PDB entry 5TMO | X-ray diffraction, 2.17 A resolution | chains B and D of the 4 polymer chains in the assembly

[Chain B]
Protein: Estrogen receptor
Source organism: Homo sapiens
Notes: fragment: ligand-binding domain
UniProtKB: P03372 (ESR1_HUMAN), isoform P03372-3; residues 298-554 here correspond to UniProt positions 125-381 (UniProt number = residue number - 173)
Sequence (257 residues; each row starts with the number of its first residue):
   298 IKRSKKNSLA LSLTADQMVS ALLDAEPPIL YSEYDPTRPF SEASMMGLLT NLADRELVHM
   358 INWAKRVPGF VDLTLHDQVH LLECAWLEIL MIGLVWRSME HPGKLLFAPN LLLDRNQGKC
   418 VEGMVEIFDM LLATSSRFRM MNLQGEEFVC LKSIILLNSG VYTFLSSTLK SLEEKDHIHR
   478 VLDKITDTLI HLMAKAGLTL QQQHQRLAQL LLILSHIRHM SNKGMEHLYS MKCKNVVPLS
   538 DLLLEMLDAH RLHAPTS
Disordered / not traced: 298-304, 462-466, 549-554
Construct notes: engineered mutation S537 (Tyr364 in P03372)
Small-molecule neighbours: 7M1 (phenyl 4,4''-dihydroxy-[1,1':2',1''-terphenyl]-4'-sulfonate): M342, M343, L346, T347, A350, E353, W383, L384, L387, M388, L391, R394, F404, G415, V418, M421, I424, F425, L428, G521, H524, L525, L540

[Chain D]
Protein: Nuclear receptor coactivator 2
Notes: fragment: Nuclear receptor-interacting peptide
UniProtKB: Q15596 (NCOA2_HUMAN); residue numbers follow UniProt; this construct covers 686-698
Sequence (13 residues; row label = number of the first residue in the row):
   686 KHKILHRLLQ DSS
Disordered / not traced: 686, 698

[How chain B and chain D interact]
Residue-residue contacts - 21 pairs, chain B then chain D:
  I358(B) with L690(D), hydrophobic; L693(D), hydrophobic; L694(D)
  K362(B) with L693(D), hydrogen bond (side chain-backbone); L694(D), hydrogen bond (side chain-backbone); D696(D), hydrogen bond (side chain-backbone)
  F367(B) with L694(D), hydrophobic
  L372(B) with H691(D); Q695(D)
  Q375(B) with L694(D)
  V376(B) with L690(D); H691(D); L694(D), hydrophobic
  L379(B) with L690(D), hydrophobic
  E380(B) with K688(D), salt bridge; L690(D)
  D538(B) with I689(D)
  L539(B) with I689(D)
  E542(B) with K688(D); I689(D), hydrogen bond (side chain-backbone)
  M543(B) with L690(D), hydrophobic

[Overview]
12 residues of chain B face 8 of chain D across their interface; the contacts include 4 hydrogen bonds and 1
salt bridge. Polar contacts include E380(B)-K688(D), K362(B)-L693(D) and K362(B)-L694(D). Ligands of chain B:
compound 7M1.
Here chain B is Estrogen receptor (Homo sapiens) and chain D is Nuclear receptor coactivator 2. Entry 5TMO
(Crystal Structure of the ER-alpha Ligand-binding Domain (Y537S) in Complex with the Arene Core OBHS
derivative ...) was determined by X-ray diffraction (same publication as 5KR9, 5KRA, 5KRC, 5KRF, 5KRH, 5KRI
and 43 further entries).
